Entry 9E1Q (electron microscopy, 3.10 A resolution); this record covers chains I and W of the 11 polymer chains in the assembly.

[Chain I]
Molecule: 152-nt DNA strand
Organism: Homo sapiens
Sequence (152 nucleotides; each row starts with the number of its first residue; numbers below 1 keep their minus sign (DG-75 is residue -75)):
   -75 GCACAGGATG TATATATCTG ACACGTGCCT GGAGACTAGG GAGTAATCCC CTTGGCGGTT
   -15 AAAACGCGGG GGACAGCGCG TACGTGCGTT TAAGCGGTGC TAGAGCTGTC TACGACCAAT
    45 TGAGCGGCCT CGGCACCGGG ATTCTCCAGG GC

[Chain W]
Protein: SWI/SNF-related matrix-associated actin-dependent regulator of chromatin subfamily A member 5
Organism: Homo sapiens
Reference sequence: O60264 (SMCA5_HUMAN); residue numbers follow UniProt; this construct covers 1-1052
Amino-acid sequence (1052 residues; row label = number of the first residue in the row):
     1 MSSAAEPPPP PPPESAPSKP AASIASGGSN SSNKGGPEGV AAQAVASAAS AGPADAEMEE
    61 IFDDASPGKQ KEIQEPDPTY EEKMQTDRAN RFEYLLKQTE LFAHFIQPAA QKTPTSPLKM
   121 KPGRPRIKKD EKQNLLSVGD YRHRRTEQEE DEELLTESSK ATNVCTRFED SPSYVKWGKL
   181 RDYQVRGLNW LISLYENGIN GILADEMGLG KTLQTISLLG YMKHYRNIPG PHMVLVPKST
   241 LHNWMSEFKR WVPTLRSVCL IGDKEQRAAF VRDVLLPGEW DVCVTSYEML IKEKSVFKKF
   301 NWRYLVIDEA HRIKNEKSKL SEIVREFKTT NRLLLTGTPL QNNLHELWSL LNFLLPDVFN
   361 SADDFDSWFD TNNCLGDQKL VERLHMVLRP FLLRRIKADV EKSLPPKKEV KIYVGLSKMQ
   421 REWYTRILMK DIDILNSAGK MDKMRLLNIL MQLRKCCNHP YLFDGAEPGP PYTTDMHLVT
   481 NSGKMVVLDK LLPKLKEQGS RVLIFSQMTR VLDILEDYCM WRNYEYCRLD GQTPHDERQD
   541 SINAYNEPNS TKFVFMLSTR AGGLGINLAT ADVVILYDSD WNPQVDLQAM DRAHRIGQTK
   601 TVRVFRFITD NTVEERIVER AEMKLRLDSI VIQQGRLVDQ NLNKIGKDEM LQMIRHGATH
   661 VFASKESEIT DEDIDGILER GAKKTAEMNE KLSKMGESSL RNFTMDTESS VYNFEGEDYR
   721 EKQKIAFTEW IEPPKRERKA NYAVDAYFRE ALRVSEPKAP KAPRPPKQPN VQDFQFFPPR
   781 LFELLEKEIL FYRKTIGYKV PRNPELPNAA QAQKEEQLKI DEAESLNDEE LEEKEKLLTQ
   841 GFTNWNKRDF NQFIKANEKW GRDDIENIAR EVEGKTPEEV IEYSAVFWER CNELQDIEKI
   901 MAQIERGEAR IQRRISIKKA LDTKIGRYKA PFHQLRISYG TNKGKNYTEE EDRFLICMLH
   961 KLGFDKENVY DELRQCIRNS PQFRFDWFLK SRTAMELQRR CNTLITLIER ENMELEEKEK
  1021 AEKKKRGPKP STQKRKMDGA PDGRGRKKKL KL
Disordered / not traced: 1-165, 364-376, 431-442, 635-1052
Residues lining bound ligands: ADP (adenosine-5'-diphosphate): Arg181, Met207, Gly208, Leu209, Gly210, Lys211, Thr212, Leu213, Asn243, Trp251, Ile596
Curated features (UniProtKB/Swiss-Prot):
  - motif: Asp308 to His311 (DEAH box)
  - binding site (ATP): Asp205 to Thr212
  - modified residue: Ser2 (N-acetylserine), Ser66 (Phosphoserine), Thr113 (Phosphothreonine), Ser116 (Phosphoserine), Ser137 (Phosphoserine), Ser171 (Phosphoserine), Lys440 (N6-acetyllysine), Ser755 (Phosphoserine), Ser825 (Phosphoserine)
  - cross-link (Glycyl lysine isopeptide (Lys-Gly)): Lys83 (interchain with G-Cter in SUMO2), Lys644 (interchain with G-Cter in SUMO2), Lys647 (interchain with G-Cter in SUMO2), Lys694 (interchain with G-Cter in SUMO2), Lys722 (interchain with G-Cter in SUMO2), Lys735 (interchain with G-Cter in SUMO2), Lys966 (interchain with G-Cter in SUMO2)
  - mutagenesis: Lys211 (K211R: Abolishes ATP hydrolysis. Binds to chromatin itself, but abolishes the chromatin binding of the cohesin complex component RAD21)
Reported in the primary citation:
  - mutagenesis - K455A, R538A: decreased catalytic activity (chromatin remodeling activity)
  - mutagenesis - R620A/K624A: decreased catalytic activity on remodeling

[Interface between chain I and chain W]
Pairs across the interface (23):
  DC-58(I) - Lys299(W)  salt bridge to the phosphate
  DT-57(I) - Ser295(W)  hydrogen bond to the phosphate
  DT-57(I) - Lys298(W)  salt bridge to the phosphate
  DG20(I) - Lys319(W)  phosphate contact
  DG21(I) - Arg312(W)  salt bridge to the phosphate
  DG21(I) - Ser318(W)  phosphate contact
  DG21(I) - Lys319(W)  hydrogen bond to the phosphate
  DG21(I) - Leu320(W)  hydrogen bond to the phosphate
  DT22(I) - Lys314(W)  phosphate contact
  DT22(I) - Asn315(W)  hydrogen bond to the phosphate
  DT22(I) - Arg560(W)  phosphate contact
  DG23(I) - Lys314(W)  salt bridge to the phosphate
  DG23(I) - Asn342(W)  hydrogen bond to the phosphate
  DG23(I) - Met451(W)  base contact
  DG23(I) - Arg560(W)  salt bridge to the phosphate
  DG23(I) - Trp581(W)  phosphate contact
  DG23(I) - Asn582(W)  hydrogen bond to the phosphate
  DG23(I) - Lys624(W)  phosphate contact
  DC24(I) - Trp581(W)  sugar contact
  DC24(I) - Arg620(W)  salt bridge to the phosphate
  DC24(I) - Lys624(W)  salt bridge to the phosphate
  DT25(I) - Leu450(W)  sugar contact
  DT25(I) - Arg616(W)  salt bridge to the phosphate
Interface residues without a listed pair, chain I (9 interface residues in all): DT-59
Interface residues without a listed pair, chain W (21 interface residues in all): Ile291, Glu346, Asn448

[Summary]
The interface between chain I and chain W involves 9 residues on one side and 21 on the other, with 6 hydrogen
bonds and 8 salt bridges. Polar contacts include DT-57(I)-Ser295(W), DG21(I)-Lys319(W) and DG21(I)-Leu320(W).
The paper reports that K455A and R538A of chain W reduce catalytic activity (chromatin remodeling activity);
R620A/K624A of chain W reduce catalytic activity on remodeling.
Here chain I is a 152-nt DNA strand and chain W is SWI/SNF-related matrix-associated actin-dependent regulator
of chromatin subfamily A member 5, both from Homo sapiens. Entry 9E1Q (Snf2h bound nucleosome complex -
ClassB3) was determined by electron microscopy together with 9E1L, 9E1M, 9E1N, 9E1O, 9E1P, 9E1R and 4 further
entries from the same study.
